PDB entry 4P3D | X-ray diffraction, 1.95 A resolution | chains A and C of the 6 polymer chains in the assembly

# Chain A
Molecule: Heavy Chain Fab fragment of antibody LEM-2/15
Organism: Mus musculus
Notes: antibody fragment or engineered binder
Amino-acid sequence (218 residues; row label = number of the first residue in the row):
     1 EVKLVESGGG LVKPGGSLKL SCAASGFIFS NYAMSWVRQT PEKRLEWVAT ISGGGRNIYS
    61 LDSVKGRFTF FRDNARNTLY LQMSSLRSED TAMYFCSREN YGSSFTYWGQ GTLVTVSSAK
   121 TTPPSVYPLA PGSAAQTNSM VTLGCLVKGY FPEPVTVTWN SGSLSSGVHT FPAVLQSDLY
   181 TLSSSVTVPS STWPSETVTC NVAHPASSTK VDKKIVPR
Disulfides: C22-C96, C145-C200

# Chain C
Molecule: Matrix metalloproteinase-14
Organism: Homo sapiens
Notes: EC 3.4.24.80; fragment: MT1-MMP V-B loop
UniProt: P50281 (MMP14_HUMAN); numbering as in UniProt (aligned over 215-227)
Amino-acid sequence (13 residues; each row starts with the number of its first residue):
   215 FDSAEPWTVR NED
Curated features (UniProtKB/Swiss-Prot):
  - binding site (Ca(2+)): D216, E219

# How chain A and chain C interact
Residue-residue contacts (30):
  N31(A) with T222(C); V223(C)
  Y32(A) with V223(C), hydrophobic
  A33(A) with P220(C); T222(C)
  S35(A) with W221(C)
  T50(A) with P220(C); W221(C)
  S52(A) with P220(C); T222(C)
  G53(A) with T222(C), hydrogen bond (backbone-side chain)
  N57(A) with S217(C); A218(C); P220(C)
  Y59(A) with D216(C), hydrogen bond; E219(C); P220(C)
  E99(A) with W221(C); T222(C), hydrogen bond (side chain-backbone); V223(C), hydrogen bond (side chain-backbone); R224(C), hydrogen bond (side chain-backbone)
  N100(A) with V223(C); R224(C)
  Y101(A) with V223(C); R224(C); E226(C)
  G102(A) with R224(C), hydrogen bond (backbone-backbone)
  S103(A) with R224(C)
  S104(A) with W221(C); R224(C), hydrogen bond
Interface residues without a listed pair, chain A (18 interface residues in all): I51, I58, F105

# In short
18 residues of chain A and 10 residues of chain C are in contact; the contacts include 7 hydrogen bonds. Polar
contacts include G53(A)-T222(C), Y59(A)-D216(C) and E99(A)-T222(C). From UniProt: Ca2+-binding residues
D216(C) and E219(C) on chain C.
Chain A is Heavy Chain Fab fragment of antibody LEM-2/15 (Mus musculus) and chain C is Matrix
metalloproteinase-14 (Homo sapiens); the structure, MT1-MMP:Fab complex (Form II), was determined by X-ray
diffraction, deposited together with 4OUU, 4P3C and 4QXU.
